3DTB - chain A; structure by X-ray diffraction, 1.30 A resolution.

== Chain A ==
Protein: Phosphoenolpyruvate carboxykinase, cytosolic [GTP]
From: Rattus norvegicus
Notes: EC 4.1.1.32
UniProt: P07379 (PPCKC_RAT); residue numbers follow UniProt; this construct covers 1-622
Amino-acid sequence (624 residues; numbered -1 to 622; the number before each row is that of its first residue; numbers below 1 keep their minus sign (Gly-1 is residue -1)):
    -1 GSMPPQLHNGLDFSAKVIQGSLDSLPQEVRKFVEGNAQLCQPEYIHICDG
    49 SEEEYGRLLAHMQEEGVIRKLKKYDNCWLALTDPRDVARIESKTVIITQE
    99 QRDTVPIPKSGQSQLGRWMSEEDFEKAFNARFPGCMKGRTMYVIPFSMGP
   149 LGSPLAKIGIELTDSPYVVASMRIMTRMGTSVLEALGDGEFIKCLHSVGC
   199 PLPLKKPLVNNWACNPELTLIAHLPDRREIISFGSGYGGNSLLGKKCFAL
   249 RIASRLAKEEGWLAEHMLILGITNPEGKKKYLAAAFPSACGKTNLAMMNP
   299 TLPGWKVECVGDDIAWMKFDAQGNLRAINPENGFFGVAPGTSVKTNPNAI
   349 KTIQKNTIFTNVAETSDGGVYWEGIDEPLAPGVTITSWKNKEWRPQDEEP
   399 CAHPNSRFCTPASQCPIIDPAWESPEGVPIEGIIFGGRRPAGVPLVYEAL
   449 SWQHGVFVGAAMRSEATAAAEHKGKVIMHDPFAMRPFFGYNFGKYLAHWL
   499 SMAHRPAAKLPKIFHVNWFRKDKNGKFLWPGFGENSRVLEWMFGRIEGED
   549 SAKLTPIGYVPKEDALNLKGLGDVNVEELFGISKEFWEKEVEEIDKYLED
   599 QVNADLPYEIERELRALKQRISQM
Unresolved in the structure: -1 to 2
Construct notes: expression tag (-1 to 0)
Ion coordination: Na+: Leu79, Asn208; Mn2+ site 1: Thr291 (together with 2-phosphoglycolic acid, GDP); Mn2+ site 2: Asp311 (together with 2-phosphoglycolic acid)
Small-molecule neighbours:
  - bicarbonate ion (BCT): Ile95, Thr96, Leu222, Pro223, Asp224, Arg225
  - GDP (guanosine-5'-diphosphate): Pro285, Ser286, Ala287, Cys288, Gly289, Lys290, Thr291, Asn292, Val335, Pro337, Gly338, Arg436, Trp516, Phe517, Phe525, Pro528, Gly529, Phe530, Asn533
  - 2-phosphoglycolic acid (PGA): Arg87, Lys244, His264, Ser286, Ala287, Lys290, Thr291, Asp311, Phe333, Arg405, Ala467, Phe485
Curated features (UniProtKB/Swiss-Prot):
  - region: Gly457 to Gly487 (Omega-loop)
  - active site: Cys288
  - binding site (substrate): Arg87, Tyr235 to Gly237, Ser286, Asn403 to Arg405
  - binding site (Mn(2+)): Lys244, His264, Asp311
  - binding site (GTP): Ala287 to Asn292, Arg405, Arg436, Phe530 to Asn533
  - modified residue: Ser19 (Phosphoserine), Lys70 (N6-acetyllysine), Lys71 (N6-acetyllysine), Ser90 (Phosphoserine), Lys91 (N6-acetyllysine), Ser118 (Phosphoserine), Thr178 (Phosphothreonine), Ser286 (Phosphoserine), Lys473 (N6-acetyllysine), Lys521 (N6-acetyllysine), Lys524 (N6-acetyllysine), Lys594 (N6-acetyllysine)
  - mutagenesis: Glu89 (E89A/D/Q: Abolished phosphoenolpyruvate carboxykinase activity; decreased affinity for oxaloacetate), Ser90 (S90A: Decreased phosphorylation and increased acetylation levels), Lys91 (K91Q: 3-fold decrease of affinity for phosphoenolpyruvate), His477 (H477R: Destabilization of the closed state of the omega-loop, resulting in decreased capture rates for the weaker binding substrates associated with catalysis in the phosphoenolpyruvate to ...)
What the authors report for this chain:
  - binding site for 2-phosphoglycolic acid: Ser286
  - conformationally variable residues (order/disorder transition): Glu463 to Val474

== Summary ==
Chain A binds 2-phosphoglycolic acid, bicarbonate ion and GDP. The Na+ site is built by Leu79 and Asn208.
UniProt lists active-site residue Cys288, 8 substrate-binding residues, 3 Mn2+-binding residues and 12
GTP-binding residues. The paper reports a binding site for 2-phosphoglycolic acid at Ser286; conformational
variability at Glu463.
Chain A is Phosphoenolpyruvate carboxykinase, cytosolic [GTP] (Rattus norvegicus); the structure, The
structure of rat cytosolic PEPCK in complex with phosphoglycolate and GDP, was determined by X-ray diffraction
together with 3DT2, 3DT4 and 3DT7 from the same study.
